Entry 8YT8 (electron microscopy, 3.50 A resolution); this record covers chains B and O of the 9 polymer chains in the assembly.

Chain B:
Protein: Beta-sarcoglycan
From: Mus musculus
UniProtKB: P82349 (SGCB_MOUSE); residues 55-317 here = UniProt positions 55-317
Amino-acid sequence (263 residues; numbered 55 to 317; the number before each row is that of its first residue):
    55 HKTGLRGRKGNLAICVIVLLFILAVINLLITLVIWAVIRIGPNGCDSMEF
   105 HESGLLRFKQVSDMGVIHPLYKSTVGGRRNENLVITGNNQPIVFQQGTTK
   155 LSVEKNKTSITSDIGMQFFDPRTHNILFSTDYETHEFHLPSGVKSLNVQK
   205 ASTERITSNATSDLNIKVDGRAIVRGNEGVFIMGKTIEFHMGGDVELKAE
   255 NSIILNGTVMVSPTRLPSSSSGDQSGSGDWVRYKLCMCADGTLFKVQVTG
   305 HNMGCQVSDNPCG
Disulfides: Cys290-Cys309, Cys292-Cys316
Glycans and other covalent adducts: N-acetylglucosamine (NAG) linked to Asn160, Asn213, Asn260
Ion coordination: Ca2+: Glu232 (shared with 1 residue of chain G; Asp502(O), Asp587(O), Ala588(O) of chain O)
UniProt features mapped onto this chain:
  - glycosylation (N-linked (GlcNAc...) asparagine): Asn160, Asn213, Asn260
Reported in the primary citation:
  - post-translational modification sites: Asn160, Asn213, Asn260
  - disease-associated variants - M102K, L110R, S116F: decreased stability (proposed by the authors, not directly observed)

Chain O:
Protein: Beta-dystroglycan
From: Mus musculus
UniProtKB: Q62165 (DAG1_MOUSE); numbering as in UniProt (aligned over 492-780)
Amino-acid sequence (289 residues; numbered 492 to 780; the number before each row is that of its first residue):
   492 NQRPELKNHIDRVDAWVGTYFEVKIPSDTFYDNEDTTTDKLKLTLKLREQ
   542 QLVGEKSWVQFNSNSQLMYGLPDSSHVGKHEYFMHATDKGGLSAVDAFEI
   592 HVHKRPQGDKAPARFKARLAGDPAPVVNDIHKKIALVKKLAFAFGDRNCS
   642 SITLQNITRGSIVVEWTNNTLPLEPCPKEQIIGLSRRIADENGKPRPAFS
   692 NALEPDFKALSIAVTGSGSCRHLQFIPVAPPSPGSSAAPATEVPDRDPEK
   742 SSEDDVYLHTVIPAVVVAAILLIAGIIAMICYRKKRKGK
Disulfides: Cys667-Cys711
Glycans and other covalent adducts: N-acetylglucosamine (NAG) linked to Asn639, Asn647, Asn659
Ion coordination: Ca2+: Asp502, Asp587, Ala588 (shared with Glu232(B) of chain B; 1 residue of chain G)
UniProt features mapped onto this chain:
  - motif: Arg774 to Lys780 (Nuclear localization signal)
  - site (Cleavage): Gly651, Ser652, His713, Leu714
  - glycosylation (N-linked (GlcNAc...) asparagine): Asn639, Asn647, Asn659
Reported in the primary citation:
  - post-translational modification sites: Gly651 to Ser652 (citing earlier work)
  - mutagenesis - C667F: abolished expression
  - disease-associated variants - C667F: abolished expression

Chain B / chain O interface:
Residue-residue contacts (10):
  Leu124(B) with Asp738(O)
  Tyr125(B) with Arg737(O)
  Arg229(B) with Arg539(O); Glu572(O), salt bridge
  Asn231(B) with Glu572(O), hydrogen bond; Phe574(O); Ala588(O)
  Glu232(B) with His500(O), salt bridge; Asp587(O); Ala588(O)
Also at the interface, not in a pair above, chain O (10 interface residues in all): Leu497, Val586

Overview:
5 residues of chain B face 10 of chain O across their interface; the contacts include 1 hydrogen bond and 2
salt bridges. Polar pairs include Arg229(B)-Glu572(O), Glu232(B)-His500(O) and Asn231(B)-Glu572(O). The paper
reports that M102K, L110R and S116F of chain B reduce stability; modification sites Asn160(B), Asn213(B) and
Gly651(O) among others.
Here chain B is Beta-sarcoglycan and chain O is Beta-dystroglycan, both from Mus musculus. Entry 8YT8 (Cryo-EM
structure of the dystrophin glycoprotein complex) was determined by electron microscopy.
